PDB entry 2XR8 | X-ray diffraction, 2.49 A resolution | chains A and B of the 6 polymer chains in the assembly

[Chain A]
Name: Biphenyl dioxygenase subunit alpha
Organism: Burkholderia xenovorans
Notes: EC 1.14.12.18
Reference sequence: P37333 (BPHA_BURXL); residues 1-459 here = UniProt positions 1-459
Amino-acid sequence (459 residues; each row starts with the number of its first residue):
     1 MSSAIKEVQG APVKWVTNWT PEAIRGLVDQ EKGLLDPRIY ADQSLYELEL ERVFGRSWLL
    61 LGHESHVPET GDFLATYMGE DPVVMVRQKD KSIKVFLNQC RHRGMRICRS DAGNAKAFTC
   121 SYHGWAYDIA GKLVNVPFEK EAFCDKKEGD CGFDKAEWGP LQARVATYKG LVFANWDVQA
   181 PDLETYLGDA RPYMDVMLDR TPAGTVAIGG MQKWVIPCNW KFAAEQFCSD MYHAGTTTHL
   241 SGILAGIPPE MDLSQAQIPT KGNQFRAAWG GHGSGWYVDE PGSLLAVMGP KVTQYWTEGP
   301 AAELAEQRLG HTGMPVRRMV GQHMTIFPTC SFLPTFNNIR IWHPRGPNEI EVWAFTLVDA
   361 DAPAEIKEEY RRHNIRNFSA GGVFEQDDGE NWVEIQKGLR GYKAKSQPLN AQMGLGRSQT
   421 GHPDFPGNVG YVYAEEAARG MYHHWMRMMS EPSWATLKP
Not modelled in the structure: 1-17, 144-152
UniProt features mapped onto this chain:
  - binding site ([2Fe-2S] cluster): C100, H102, C120, H123
  - binding site (Fe cation): H233, H239
Ion coordination: 2Fe-2S cluster Fe: C100, H102, C120, H123; Fe2+: H233, H239, D388
Small-molecule neighbours: 2Fe-2S cluster (FES): C100, H102, R103, G104, M105, C120, Y122, H123, G124, W125
What the authors report for this chain:
  - contacts within the chain: Y277-V320 (hydrogen bond), G321-T335 (hydrogen bond), Q322-T335 (hydrogen bond), V320-T335
  - mutagenesis - T335A, T335A/F336M: increased catalytic activity on 2,6-dichlorobiphenyl
  - mutagenesis - T335A, F336M: unchanged catalytic activity on 2,2'-dichlorobiphenyl
  - specificity-determining residues: F336

[Chain B]
Name: Biphenyl dioxygenase subunit beta
Organism: Burkholderia xenovorans
Notes: EC 1.14.12.18
Reference sequence: P37334 (BPHE_BURXL); numbering as in UniProt (aligned over 1-188)
Amino-acid sequence (188 residues; each row starts with the number of its first residue):
     1 MTNPSPHFFK TFEWPSKAAG LELQNEIEQF YYREAQLLDH RAYEAWFALL DKDIHYFMPL
    61 RTNRMIREGE LEYSGDQDLA HFDETHETMY GRIRKVTSDV GWAENPPSRT RHLVSNVIVK
   121 ETATPDTFEV NSAFILYRNR LERQVDIFAG ERRDVLRRAD NNLGFSIAKR TILLDASTLL
   181 SNNLSMFF
Not modelled in the structure: 1-8

[How chain A and chain B interact]
Contacting residue pairs (75; chain A residue first):
  S110(A) with N63(B); M65(B)
  D111(A) with T62(B); N63(B), hydrogen bond
  A112(A) with R64(B), hydrogen bond (backbone-side chain)
  G113(A) with R64(B); E68(B)
  N114(A) with E68(B), hydrogen bond (backbone-side chain)
  I208(A) with Q77(B)
  G209(A) with D78(B); L79(B), hydrogen bond (backbone-backbone)
  G210(A) with L60(B); L79(B)
  M211(A) with L60(B)
  Q212(A) with L60(B); L79(B); A80(B)
  K213(A) with S177(B); T178(B); L179(B), hydrogen bond (backbone-backbone)
  W214(A) with L179(B); S181(B); N182(B), hydrogen bond (side chain-backbone)
  V215(A) with T178(B); L179(B), hydrogen bond (backbone-backbone); S181(B); N182(B), hydrogen bond (backbone-backbone)
  P217(A) with N182(B)
  T237(A) with W102(B), hydrogen bond (backbone-side chain)
  T238(A) with W102(B)
  L240(A) with V100(B), hydrophobic
  S241(A) with K95(B), hydrogen bond; V100(B); G101(B)
  L244(A) with R94(B), hydrogen bond (backbone-side chain); S98(B)
  A245(A) with G91(B)
  I247(A) with R94(B), hydrogen bond (backbone-side chain)
  P248(A) with R94(B), hydrogen bond (backbone-side chain)
  P249(A) with R94(B)
  M251(A) with R94(B), hydrogen bond (backbone-side chain)
  F355(A) with L79(B), hydrophobic
  T356(A) with L79(B)
  R371(A) with D76(B), hydrogen bond (side chain-backbone); Q77(B); D78(B), hydrogen bond (side chain-backbone); D83(B), salt bridge
  I375(A) with L79(B), hydrophobic; A80(B); H81(B); F82(B), hydrophobic; D83(B); E84(B); R92(B)
  R376(A) with T88(B); R92(B)
  S379(A) with H81(B), hydrogen bond (side chain-backbone)
  A380(A) with N183(B); L184(B), hydrogen bond (backbone-backbone)
  G381(A) with R92(B), hydrogen bond (backbone-side chain); L184(B)
  V383(A) with R92(B); K95(B)
  Q386(A) with K95(B); A103(B); N183(B); S185(B)
  D387(A) with K95(B), salt bridge; W102(B); A103(B), hydrogen bond (side chain-backbone)
  E390(A) with W102(B); R140(B), salt bridge
  V393(A) with N182(B)
  E394(A) with L141(B)
  K397(A) with E142(B)
Interface residues without a listed pair, chain A (48 interface residues in all): R109, I216, G242, L253, E351, A354, R372, N374, G382
Interface residues without a listed pair, chain B (39 interface residues in all): Y90, Q144, L180

[Overview]
The interface between chain A and chain B involves 48 residues on one side and 39 on the other; the contacts
include 20 hydrogen bonds and 3 salt bridges. Polar contacts include R371(A)-D83(B), D387(A)-K95(B) and
E390(A)-R140(B). From the paper: T335A and T335A/F336M of chain A increase catalytic activity on
2,6-dichlorobiphenyl; the specificity determinant F336(A).
Chain A is Biphenyl dioxygenase subunit alpha and chain B is Biphenyl dioxygenase subunit beta, both from
Burkholderia xenovorans; the structure, Crystal structure of biphenyl dioxygenase from Burkholderia xenovorans
LB400, was determined by X-ray diffraction together with 2XRX, 2XSH and 2XSO from the same study.
